5NJG - chains C and D of the 6 polymer chains in the assembly; structure by electron microscopy, 3.78 A resolution.

Chain C:
Molecule: 5D3-Fab heavy chain
Organism: Mus musculus
Notes: antibody fragment or engineered binder
Amino-acid sequence (221 residues; each row starts with the number of its first residue):
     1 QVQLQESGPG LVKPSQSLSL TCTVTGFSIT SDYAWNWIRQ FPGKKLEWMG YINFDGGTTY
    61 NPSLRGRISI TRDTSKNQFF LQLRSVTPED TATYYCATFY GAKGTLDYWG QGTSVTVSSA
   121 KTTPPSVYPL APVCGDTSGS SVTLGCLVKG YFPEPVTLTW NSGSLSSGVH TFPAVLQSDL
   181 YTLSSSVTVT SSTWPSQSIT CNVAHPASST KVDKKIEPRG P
Not modelled in the structure: 1, 120-221
Disulfide bonds: Cys-22/Cys-96

Chain D:
Molecule: 5D3-Fab light chain
Organism: Mus musculus
Notes: antibody fragment or engineered binder
Amino-acid sequence (214 residues; numbered 1 to 214; the number before each row is that of its first residue):
     1 DIVLTQSPSS FSVSLGDRVT ISCKASGYIL NRLAWYQQKP GNAPRLLISG ATSLETGFPS
    61 RFSGTGSGKD YTLSISSLQT EDVGTYYCQQ YWSTPWTFGG GTKLEIRRAD AAPTVSIFPP
   121 SSEQLTSGGA SVVCFLNNFY PKDINVKWKI DGSERQNGVL NSWTDQDSKD STYSMSSTLT
   181 LTKDEYERHN SYTCEATHKT STSPIVKSFN RNEC
Not modelled in the structure: 1, 108-214
Disulfide bonds: Cys-23/Cys-88

Interface between chain C and chain D:
Pairs across the interface (28; chain C residue first):
  Asn-36(C) with Trp-96(D)
  Gln-40(C) with Gln-38(D), hydrogen bond
  Lys-44(C) with Tyr-87(D), hydrogen bond (backbone-side chain)
  Leu-46(C) with Tyr-87(D), hydrophobic; Phe-98(D), hydrophobic
  Trp-48(C) with Pro-95(D), hydrophobic; Trp-96(D)
  Asn-61(C) with Pro-95(D)
  Tyr-95(C) with Gln-38(D); Asn-42(D), hydrogen bond (side chain-backbone); Ala-43(D); Pro-44(D)
  Phe-99(C) with Trp-96(D), hydrophobic
  Lys-103(C) with Ser-49(D); Tyr-91(D)
  Gly-104(C) with Tyr-91(D)
  Thr-105(C) with Ala-34(D); Leu-46(D); Ser-49(D); Tyr-91(D)
  Leu-106(C) with Tyr-36(D), hydrogen bond (backbone-side chain); Trp-96(D), hydrophobic
  Asp-107(C) with Leu-46(D)
  Trp-109(C) with Ala-43(D), hydrophobic; Pro-44(D), hydrogen bond (side chain-backbone); Phe-98(D), hydrophobic
  Gly-110(C) with Ala-43(D)
  Gln-111(C) with Asn-42(D)
Other interface residues (no listed pair), chain C (19 interface residues in all): Lys-45, Tyr-51, Pro-62
Other interface residues (no listed pair), chain D (19 interface residues in all): Gly-41, Glu-55, Gln-89, Thr-94, Gly-100, Lys-103

In short:
The chain C/chain D interface involves 19 residues from each chain; the contacts include 5 hydrogen bonds.
Among the polar pairs are Gln-40(C)/Gln-38(D), Lys-44(C)/Tyr-87(D) and Tyr-95(C)/Asn-42(D).
Here chain C is 5D3-Fab heavy chain and chain D is 5D3-Fab light chain, both from Mus musculus. Entry 5NJG
(Structure of an ABC transporter: part of the structure that could be built de novo) was determined by
electron microscopy, deposited together with 5NIV and 5NJ3.
